7SAY - chains A and E of the 3 polymer chains in the assembly; structure by X-ray diffraction, 2.10 A resolution.

# Chain A
Molecule: General control transcription factor GCN4/M protein chimera
Organism: Saccharomyces cerevisiae
UniProt: chimeric construct of P03069, Q6TLP8: residues 39-67 from P03069 (GCN4_YEAST) positions 250-278 (UniProt number = residue number + 211); residues 68-105 from Q6TLP8 positions 49-86 (UniProt number = residue number - 19)
Chain sequence (71 residues; each row starts with the number of its first residue):
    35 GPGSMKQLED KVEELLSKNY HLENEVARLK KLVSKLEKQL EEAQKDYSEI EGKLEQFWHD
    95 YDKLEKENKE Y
Not modelled in the structure: 35-37, 94-105
Construct notes: expression tag (35-38)
UniProt features mapped onto this chain:
  - region: Leu42 to Leu63 (Leucine-zipper)
Reported in the primary citation:
  - mutagenesis - Y81A/I84A, E85R, L88A/F91A, W92R: unchanged stability
  - mutagenesis - E85A: unchanged binding to Antibacterial peptide LL-37 (chain E)
  - specificity-determining residues: Glu85
  - mutagenesis - E85R: decreased growth in response to LL-37
  - mutagenesis - E85R: decreased binding to LL-37

# Chain E
Molecule: Antibacterial peptide LL-37
UniProt: P49913 (CAMP_HUMAN); residues 1-37 here correspond to UniProt positions 134-170 (UniProt number = residue number + 133)
Chain sequence (37 residues; row label = number of the first residue in the row):
     1 LLGDFFRKSK EKIGKEFKRI VQRIKDFLRN LVPRTES
Not modelled in the structure: 1, 37
UniProt features mapped onto this chain:
  - region: Phe17 to Arg29 (Active core)

# Chain A / chain E interface
Contacting residue pairs (20):
  Leu74(A) with Phe6(E)
  Ala77(A) with Phe6(E)
  Gln78(A) with Phe5(E); Phe6(E)
  Tyr81(A) with Phe5(E), hydrophobic; Phe6(E), hydrophobic; Ser9(E); Ile13(E)
  Ser82(A) with Phe5(E)
  Ile84(A) with Ile13(E), hydrophobic
  Glu85(A) with Ser9(E), hydrogen bond; Lys12(E), salt bridge; Ile13(E)
  Leu88(A) with Ile13(E); Phe17(E), hydrophobic; Ile20(E)
  Glu89(A) with Lys12(E), salt bridge
  Phe91(A) with Ile20(E), hydrophobic
  Trp92(A) with Ile20(E), hydrophobic; Arg23(E)
Also at the interface, not in a pair above, chain E (12 interface residues in all): Lys10, Glu16, Arg19, Ile24
The authors on this interface:
  - pairs named by the authors: Ala77(A)-Phe6(E) (hydrophobic contact), Tyr81(A)-Phe5(E) (pi stacking), Ile84(A)-Ile13(E), Leu88(A)-Phe17(E), Glu89(A)-Lys12(E) (salt bridge), Phe91(A)-Ile20(E), Trp92(A)-Ile20(E), Trp92(A)-Arg23(E), Phe6(E)-Tyr81(A)
  - interface residues, chain A: Leu74(A), Ala77(A)
  - hot spots on chain A (mutagenesis) - Y81A/I84A, L88A/F91A: decreased binding to Antibacterial peptide LL-37 (chain E)
  - hot spots on chain A (mutagenesis) - W92A: increased binding to Antibacterial peptide LL-37 (chain E)

# In short
The interface between chain A and chain E involves 11 residues on one side and 12 on the other; the contacts
include 1 hydrogen bond and 2 salt bridges. Polar pairs include Glu85(A)-Lys12(E), Glu89(A)-Lys12(E) and
Glu85(A)-Ser9(E). The paper describes a hydrophobic contact between Ala77(A) and Phe6(E); pi stacking between
Tyr81(A) and Phe5(E); contacts between Ile84(A) and Ile13(E), Leu88(A) and Phe17(E) and Phe91(A) and Ile20(E)
among others. From the paper: Y81A/I84A and L88A/F91A of chain A reduce binding to Antibacterial peptide LL-37
(chain E); interface residues Leu74(A) and Ala77(A); 6 substitutions were tested in all.
Here chain A is General control transcription factor GCN4/M protein chimera (Saccharomyces cerevisiae) and
chain E is Antibacterial peptide LL-37. Entry 7SAY (Fragment of streptococcal M87 protein fused to GCN4
adaptor in complex with human cathelicidin) was determined by X-ray diffraction.
